9EHM - chains B and Q of the 16 polymer chains in the assembly; structure by electron microscopy, 4.20 A resolution (low resolution: residue-level contacts below are approximate; hydrogen-bond / salt-bridge calls are withheld).

== Chain B ==
Name: HIV-1 BG505 SOSIP gp120, Envelope glycoprotein gp120
From: Human immunodeficiency virus 1
UniProt: Q2N0S5 (Q2N0S5_HV1); the construct lacks a stretch of the UniProt sequence and is renumbered around it, so the offset changes along the chain: 33-138 = UniProt 32-137; 147-185 = UniProt 138-176; 187-309 = UniProt 186-308; 312-321 = UniProt 309-318; 2 more segments
Sequence (506 residues; each row starts with the number of its first residue; note: 12 numbers in that range are skipped by the numbering (no residue carries them; nothing is unmodelled there); a row labelled like 185A-185I holds insertion residues (185A, then the next letters in order)):
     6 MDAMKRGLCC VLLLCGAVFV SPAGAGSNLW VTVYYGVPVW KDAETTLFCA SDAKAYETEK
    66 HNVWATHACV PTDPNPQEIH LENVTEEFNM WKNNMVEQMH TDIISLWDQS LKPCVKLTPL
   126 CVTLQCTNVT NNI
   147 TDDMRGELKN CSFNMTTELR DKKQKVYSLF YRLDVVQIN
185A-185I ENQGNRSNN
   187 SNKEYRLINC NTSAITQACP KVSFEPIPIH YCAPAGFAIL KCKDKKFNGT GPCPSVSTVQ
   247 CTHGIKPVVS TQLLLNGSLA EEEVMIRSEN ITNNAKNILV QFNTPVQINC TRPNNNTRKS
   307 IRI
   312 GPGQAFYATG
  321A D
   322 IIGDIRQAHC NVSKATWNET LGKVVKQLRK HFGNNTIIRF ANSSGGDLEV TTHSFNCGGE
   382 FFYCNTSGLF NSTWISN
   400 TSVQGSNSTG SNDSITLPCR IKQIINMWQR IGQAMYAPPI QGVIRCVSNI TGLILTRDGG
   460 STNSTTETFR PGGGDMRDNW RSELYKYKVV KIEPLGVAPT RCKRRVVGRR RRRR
Disordered / not traced: 6-32, 147-151, 185A-185I, 400-410, 459-463, 506-513
Differences from the reference sequence: engineered mutation Asn332 (Thr330 in Q2N0S5), Cys501 (Ala498 in Q2N0S5); insertion (509-513)
Disulfides: Cys54-Cys74, Cys119-Cys205, Cys126-Cys196, Cys131-Cys157, Cys218-Cys247, Cys228-Cys239, Cys296-Cys331, Cys378-Cys445, Cys385-Cys418
Covalent attachments: N-acetylglucosamine (NAG) linked to Asn88, Asn133, Asn156, Asn160, Asn234, Asn276, Asn295, Asn301, Asn339, Asn363, Asn386, Asn392, Asn448; glycan linked to Asn197, Asn262, Asn332
From the paper describing this entry:
  - post-translational modification sites: Asn197, Asn276 (citing earlier work)

== Chain Q ==
Name: 10-1074 Fab Light Chain
From: Homo sapiens
Notes: antibody fragment or engineered binder
Sequence (110 residues; each row starts with the number of its first residue; a row labelled like 66A-66C holds insertion residues (66A, then the next letters in order)):
     7 YVRPLSVALG ETARISCGRQ ALGSRAVQWY QHRPGQAPIL LIYNNQDRPS GIPERFSGTP
66A-66C DIN
    67 FGTRATLTIS GVEAGDEADY YCHMWDSRS
95A-95C GFS
    96 WSFGGATRLT VLGQP
Disordered / not traced: 7
Disulfides: Cys23-Cys88

== Interface between chain B and chain Q ==
Contacting residue pairs (11; chain B residue first):
  Asn136(B) with Arg94(Q)
  Asn137(B) with Ser95(Q); Gly95A(Q)
  Asp321A(B) with Arg94(Q)
  Ile322(B) with Arg94(Q)
  Ile323(B) with Arg94(Q)
  Gly324(B) with Gly29(Q); Arg94(Q)
  Asp325(B) with Ser30(Q); Ser93(Q)
  Ile326(B) with Arg94(Q)
Other interface residues (no listed pair), chain Q (7 interface residues in all): Phe95B

== Overview ==
The interface between chain B and chain Q involves 8 residues on one side and 7 on the other.
N-acetylglucosamine is covalently linked to Asn88(B), Asn133(B), Asn156(B), Asn160(B), Asn234(B) and Asn276(B)
and 7 more. The paper reports modification sites Asn197(B) and Asn276(B).
Chain B is HIV-1 BG505 SOSIP gp120, Envelope glycoprotein gp120 (Human immunodeficiency virus 1) and chain Q
is 10-1074 Fab Light Chain (Homo sapiens); the structure, Structure of HIV-1 BG505 SOSIP.664 Env trimer in
complex with IOMAmin5 and 10-1074 Broadly Neutralizing Antibodies ..., was determined by electron microscopy,
deposited together with 9EHL.
